Entry 7N1H (electron microscopy, 4.30 A resolution (low resolution: residue-level contacts below are approximate; hydrogen-bond / salt-bridge calls are withheld)); this record covers chains B and E of the 16 polymer chains in the assembly.

# Chain B
Molecule: E1 envelope glycoprotein
From: Venezuelan equine encephalitis virus
UniProtKB: A0A0C4MX98 (A0A0C4MX98_9VIRU); residues 1-442 here correspond to UniProt positions 814-1255 (UniProt number = residue number + 813)
Amino-acid sequence (442 residues; numbered 1 to 442; the number before each row is that of its first residue):
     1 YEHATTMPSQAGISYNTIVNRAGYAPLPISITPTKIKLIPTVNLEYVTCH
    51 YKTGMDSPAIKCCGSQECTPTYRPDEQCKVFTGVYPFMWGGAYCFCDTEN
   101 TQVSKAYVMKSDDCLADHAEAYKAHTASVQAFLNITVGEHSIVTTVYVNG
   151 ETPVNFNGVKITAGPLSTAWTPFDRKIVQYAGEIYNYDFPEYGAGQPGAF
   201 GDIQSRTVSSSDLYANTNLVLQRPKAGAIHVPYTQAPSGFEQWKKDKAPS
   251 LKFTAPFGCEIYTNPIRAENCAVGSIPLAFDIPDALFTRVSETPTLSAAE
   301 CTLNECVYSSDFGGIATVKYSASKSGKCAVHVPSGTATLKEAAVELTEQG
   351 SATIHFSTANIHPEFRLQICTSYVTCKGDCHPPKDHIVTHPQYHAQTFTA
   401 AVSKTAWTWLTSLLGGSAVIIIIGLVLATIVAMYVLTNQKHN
Cystine bridges: C49-C114, C62-C94, C63-C96, C301-C376, C306-C380, C328-C370
Covalently attached groups: N-acetylglucosamine (NAG) linked to N134

# Chain E
Molecule: E2 envelope glycoprotein
From: Venezuelan equine encephalitis virus
UniProtKB: A0A0C4MX98 (A0A0C4MX98_9VIRU); residues 1-423 here correspond to UniProt positions 335-757 (UniProt number = residue number + 334)
Amino-acid sequence (423 residues; each row starts with the number of its first residue):
     1 STEELFNEYKLTRPYMARCIRCAVGSCHSPIAIEAVKSDGHDGYVRLQTS
    51 SQYGLDSSGNLKGRTMRYDMHGTIKEIPLHQVSLYTSRPCHIVDGHGYFL
   101 LARCPAGDSITMEFKKDSVRHSCSVPYEVKFNPVGRELYTHPPEHGVEQA
   151 CQVYAHDAQNRGAYVEMHLPGSEVDSSLVSLSGSSVTVTPPDGTSALVEC
   201 ECGGTKISETINKTKQFSQCTKKEQCRAYRLQNDKWVYNSDKLPKAAGAT
   251 LKGKLHVPFLLADGKCTVPLAPEPMITFGFRSVSLKLHPKNPTYLITRQL
   301 ADEPHYTHELISEPAVRNFTVTEKGWEFVWGNHPPKRFWAQETAPGNPHG
   351 LPHEVITHYYHRYPMSTILGLSICAAIATVSVAASTWLFCRSRVACLTPY
   401 RLTPNARIPFCLAVLCCARTARA
Cystine bridges: C19-C123, C22-C27, C90-C104, C151-C266, C396-C417
Covalently attached groups: N-acetylglucosamine (NAG) linked to N318

# Chain B / chain E interface
Pairs across the interface - 8 pairs, chain B then chain E:
  P197(B) with H288(E)
  N218(B) with E273(E)
  K225(B) with T267(E)
  P232(B) with H145(E)
  Y233(B) with H145(E)
  P237(B) with H288(E); K290(E)
  Q242(B) with P314(E)
Interface residues without a listed pair, chain B (12 interface residues in all): Q196, G198, V220, Q222, Q235
Interface residues without a listed pair, chain E (11 interface residues in all): G146, L270, M275, K286, P289

# Summary
Chain B and chain E form an interface of 12 and 11 residues respectively.
Here chain B is E1 envelope glycoprotein and chain E is E2 envelope glycoprotein, both from Venezuelan equine
encephalitis virus. Entry 7N1H (CryoEM structure of Venezuelan equine encephalitis virus VLP in complex with
the LDLRAD3 receptor) was determined by electron microscopy (same publication as 7N1I).
